Entry 6XN3 (electron microscopy, 3.00 A resolution); this record covers chains D and T of the 12 polymer chains in the assembly.

Chain D:
Molecule: CRISPR-associated protein Csm2
Organism: Lactococcus lactis subsp. lactis
UniProt: L0CFW2 (L0CFW2_LACLL); residues 12-150 here correspond to UniProt positions 2-140 (UniProt number = residue number - 10)
Sequence (139 residues; row label = number of the first residue in the row):
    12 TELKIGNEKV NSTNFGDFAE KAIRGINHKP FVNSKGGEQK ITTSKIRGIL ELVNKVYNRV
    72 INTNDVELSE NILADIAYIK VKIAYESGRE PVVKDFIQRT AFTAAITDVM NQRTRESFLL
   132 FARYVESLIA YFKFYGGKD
Not modelled in the structure: 147-150
From the paper describing this entry:
  - catalytic residues: Arg58
  - mutagenesis - R58A: abolished catalytic activity

Chain T:
Molecule: target RNA
Organism: Lactococcus lactis subsp. lactis
Sequence (34 nucleotides; numbered 5 to 38; the number before each row is that of its first residue):
     5 AGGAGUUGAA GCUUGGUUCA AAGAACGUAU CAAG

How chain D and chain T interact:
Pairs across the interface (18):
  Thr53(D) with A14(T), hydrogen bond to the phosphate; G15(T), phosphate contact
  Thr54(D) with G15(T), phosphate contact; C16(T), phosphate contact
  Ser55(D) with A14(T), phosphate contact; G15(T), hydrogen bond to the phosphate
  Lys56(D) with A13(T), salt bridge to the phosphate; A14(T), phosphate contact
  Arg58(D) with U17(T), sugar contact
  Glu62(D) with U17(T), hydrogen bond to the base
  Tyr96(D) with U11(T), sugar contact; G12(T), phosphate contact
  Glu97(D) with A13(T), phosphate contact
  Arg100(D) with U11(T), salt bridge to the phosphate; G12(T), salt bridge to the phosphate; A13(T), salt bridge to the phosphate
  Lys144(D) with C16(T), salt bridge to the phosphate; U17(T), phosphate contact

Summary:
Chain D and chain T form an interface of 10 and 7 residues respectively; the contacts include 3 hydrogen bonds
and 5 salt bridges. Polar contacts include Glu62(D)-U17(T), Thr53(D)-A14(T) and Ser55(D)-G15(T). The paper
reports the catalytic residue Arg58(D); R58A of chain D abolishes catalytic activity.
Chain D is CRISPR-associated protein Csm2 and chain T is target RNA, both from Lactococcus lactis subsp.
lactis; the structure, Structure of the Lactococcus lactis Csm CTR_4:3 CRISPR-Cas Complex, was determined by
electron microscopy together with 6XN4, 6XN5 and 6XN7 from the same study.
